8QPG - chains TC and TF of the 9 polymer chains in the assembly; structure by electron microscopy, 2.36 A resolution.

Chain TC:
Name: Prokaryotic polysaccharide deacetylase
Organism: Haloferax tailed virus 1
UniProtKB: A0A410N6W3 (A0A410N6W3_9CAUD); numbering as in UniProt (aligned over 1-413)
Amino-acid sequence (413 residues; row label = number of the first residue in the row):
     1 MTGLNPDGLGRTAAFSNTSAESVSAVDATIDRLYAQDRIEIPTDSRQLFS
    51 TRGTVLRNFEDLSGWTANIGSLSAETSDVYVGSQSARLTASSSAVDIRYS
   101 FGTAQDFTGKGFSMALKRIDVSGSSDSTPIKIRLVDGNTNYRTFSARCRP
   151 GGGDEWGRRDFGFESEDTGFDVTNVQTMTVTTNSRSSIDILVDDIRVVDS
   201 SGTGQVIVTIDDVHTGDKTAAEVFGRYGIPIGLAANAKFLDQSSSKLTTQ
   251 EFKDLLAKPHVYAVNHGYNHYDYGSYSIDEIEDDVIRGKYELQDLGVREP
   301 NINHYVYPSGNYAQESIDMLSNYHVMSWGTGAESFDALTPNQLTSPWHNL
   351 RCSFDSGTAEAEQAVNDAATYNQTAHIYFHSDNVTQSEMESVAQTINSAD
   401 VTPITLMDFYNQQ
Unresolved in the structure: 1
Metal / ion sites: Mg2+: Glu-60, Val-81, Gln-84, Asp-193; Zn2+: Asp-212, His-266, His-270

Chain TF:
Name: gp30
Organism: Haloferax tailed virus 1
Amino-acid sequence (115 residues; row label = number of the first residue in the row):
     1 MTDTIVNVQGSFFSASASGVADTESLLIDPQDAKFGAIEIHNIAHGGSVD
    51 VELLTSSDDTELVEDAAVTLDSFTGEGISQGNQIEASDNTNTYIRITNTS
   101 GGAIDIIATGREVSQ
Unresolved in the structure: 1
Modified positions: His-45 (N1-phosphonohistidine; NEP)
Metal / ion sites: Mg2+ site 1: Asp-59, Asp-88, Asn-91; Mg2+ site 2 near Asn-89 (its only coordinating residue here); Mg2+ site 3 near Asp-105 (its only coordinating residue here)

Chain TC / chain TF interface:
Pairs across the interface (13):
  Gly-8(TC) with Asp-71(TF)
  Leu-9(TC) with Val-51(TF), hydrophobic; Leu-70(TF), hydrophobic; Asp-71(TF), hydrogen bond (backbone-side chain); Phe-73(TF), hydrophobic; Ser-79(TF); Asn-82(TF); Ile-84(TF), hydrophobic
  Gly-10(TC) with Ser-79(TF), hydrogen bond (backbone-side chain); Gln-80(TF); Asn-82(TF), hydrogen bond (backbone-side chain)
  Arg-11(TC) with Gln-80(TF), hydrogen bond (backbone-backbone); Gly-81(TF)
Interface residues without a listed pair, chain TC (5 interface residues in all): Asp-7

Summary:
The interface between chain TC and chain TF involves 5 residues on one side and 9 on the other, with 4
hydrogen bonds. Polar pairs include Leu-9(TC)/Asp-71(TF), Gly-10(TC)/Ser-79(TF) and Gly-10(TC)/Asn-82(TF). The
Mg2+ site is built by Glu-60(TC), Val-81(TC), Gln-84(TC) and Asp-193(TC).
Chain TC is Prokaryotic polysaccharide deacetylase and chain TF is gp30, both from Haloferax tailed virus 1;
the structure, Turret of Haloferax tailed virus 1, was determined by electron microscopy together with 8QPQ,
8QQN, 8QSI, 8QSY, 9FKB, 9H4P, 9H5B and 9H7V from the same study.
